7OXH - chains A and B of the 3 polymer chains in the assembly; structure by X-ray diffraction, 1.70 A resolution.

Chain A:
Name: Peptidyl-prolyl cis-trans isomerase
Source organism: Thermus thermophilus (strain ATCC 27634 / DSM 579 / HB8)
Notes: EC 5.2.1.8
UniProtKB: Q5SLE7 (Q5SLE7_THET8); residues 1-149 here = UniProt positions 1-149
Chain sequence (158 residues; numbered 1 to 158; the number before each row is that of its first residue):
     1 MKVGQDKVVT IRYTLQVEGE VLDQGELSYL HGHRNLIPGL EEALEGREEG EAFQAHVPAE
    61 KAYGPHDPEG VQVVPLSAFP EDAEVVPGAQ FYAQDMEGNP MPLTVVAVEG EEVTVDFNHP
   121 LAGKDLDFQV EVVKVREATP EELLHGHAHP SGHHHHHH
Not modelled in the structure: 156-158
Differences from the reference sequence: expression tag (150-158)
Bound ions: Ni2+ near E97 (its only coordinating residue here)

Chain B:
Name: 30S ribosomal protein S2
UniProtKB: P0A7V0 (RS2_ECOLI); residues 1-15 here correspond to UniProt positions 20-34 (UniProt number = residue number + 19)
Chain sequence (15 residues; numbered 1 to 15; the number before each row is that of its first residue):
     1 TRYWNAKMLP FAFGA
Not modelled in the structure: 1-4
Differences from the reference sequence: engineered mutation A6 (Pro25 in P0A7V0), L9 (Lys28 in P0A7V0), A12 (Ile31 in P0A7V0)
From the paper describing this entry:
  - mutagenesis - Y3A: unchanged catalytic activity on SlyDDeltaIF
  - mutagenesis - R2A, W4A, F13A: decreased catalytic activity on SlyDDeltaIF
  - mutagenesis - M8A: increased catalytic activity on SlyDDeltaIF
  - mutagenesis - W4E, F13E: decreased catalytic activity
  - mutagenesis - W4K: increased catalytic activity
  - mutagenesis - F13K: unchanged catalytic activity
  - mutagenesis - R2A: unchanged catalytic activity with Peptidyl-prolyl cis-trans isomerase (chain A)
  - mutagenesis - W4A, F13A: decreased catalytic activity with Peptidyl-prolyl cis-trans isomerase (chain A)
  - mutagenesis - M8A: increased catalytic activity with Peptidyl-prolyl cis-trans isomerase (chain A)
  - mutagenesis - W4E, M8A, F13E: decreased binding to Peptidyl-prolyl cis-trans isomerase (chain A)
  - mutagenesis - W4K, F13K: unchanged binding to Peptidyl-prolyl cis-trans isomerase (chain A)

Interface between chain A and chain B:
Pairs across the interface (36; chain A residue first):
  Y13(A) - P10(B)
  D23(A) - P10(B)
  D23(A) - F11(B)
  L27(A) - P10(B)  hydrophobic
  R34(A) - M8(B)
  N35(A) - M8(B)
  N35(A) - L9(B)  hydrogen bond (backbone-backbone)
  L36(A) - M8(B)
  L36(A) - L9(B)
  I37(A) - N5(B)
  I37(A) - M8(B)  hydrophobic
  I37(A) - L9(B)  hydrogen bond (backbone-backbone)
  A62(A) - N5(B)
  Y63(A) - N5(B)
  Y63(A) - M8(B)  hydrogen bond (side chain-backbone)
  Y63(A) - L9(B)  hydrogen bond (side chain-backbone)
  Y63(A) - P10(B)
  Y63(A) - F11(B)  hydrogen bond (side chain-backbone)
  Q90(A) - F13(B)
  Y92(A) - F13(B)
  P100(A) - A15(B)
  M101(A) - A15(B)
  P102(A) - F13(B)
  P102(A) - G14(B)
  P102(A) - A15(B)
  L103(A) - F13(B)
  T104(A) - F13(B)
  N118(A) - F13(B)
  H119(A) - A6(B)
  H119(A) - F11(B)  hydrogen bond (side chain-backbone)
  H119(A) - F13(B)
  P120(A) - F13(B)
  L121(A) - F11(B)  hydrophobic
  F128(A) - P10(B)  hydrophobic
  H153(A) - L9(B)
  H153(A) - P10(B)  hydrogen bond (side chain-backbone)
Also at the interface, not in a pair above, chain A (30 interface residues in all): L15, S28, Y29, P38, L40, F117, S151, G152
Also at the interface, not in a pair above, chain B (10 interface residues in all): A12
From the paper, about this interface:
  - pairs named by the authors: N35(A)-L9(B) (hydrogen bond), N35(A)-M8(B) (hydrophobic contact), I37(A)-L9(B) (hydrogen bond), Y63(A)-F11(B) (hydrogen bond), Y63(A)-M8(B) (hydrogen bond), Y92(A)-F13(B), H119(A)-F11(B) (hydrogen bond)

Overview:
The interface between chain A and chain B involves 30 residues on one side and 10 on the other, with 7
hydrogen bonds. Polar pairs include Y63(A)-M8(B), Y63(A)-L9(B) and Y63(A)-F11(B). The paper describes hydrogen
bonds between N35(A) and L9(B), I37(A) and L9(B) and Y63(A) and F11(B) among others; a hydrophobic contact
between N35(A) and M8(B); a contact between Y92(A) and F13(B). The paper reports that R2A, W4A and F13A of
chain B reduce catalytic activity on SlyDDeltaIF; W4E, M8A and F13E of chain B reduce binding to
Peptidyl-prolyl cis-trans isomerase (chain A); 9 substitutions were tested in all.
Chain A is Peptidyl-prolyl cis-trans isomerase (Thermus thermophilus (strain ATCC 27634 / DSM 579 / HB8)) and
chain B is 30S ribosomal protein S2; the structure, ttSlyD with pseudo-wild-type S2 peptide, was determined by
X-ray diffraction, deposited together with 7OXG, 7OXI, 7OXJ and 7OXK.
